4HGJ - chain A; structure by X-ray diffraction, 1.90 A resolution.

[Chain A]
Molecule: Bifunctional P-450/NADPH-P450 reductase
From: Bacillus megaterium
Notes: EC 1.14.14.1, 1.6.2.4; fragment: Heme-binding domain
UniProtKB: P14779 (CPXB_BACME); residues 1-455 here correspond to UniProt positions 2-456 (UniProt number = residue number + 1)
Amino-acid sequence (455 residues; each row starts with the number of its first residue):
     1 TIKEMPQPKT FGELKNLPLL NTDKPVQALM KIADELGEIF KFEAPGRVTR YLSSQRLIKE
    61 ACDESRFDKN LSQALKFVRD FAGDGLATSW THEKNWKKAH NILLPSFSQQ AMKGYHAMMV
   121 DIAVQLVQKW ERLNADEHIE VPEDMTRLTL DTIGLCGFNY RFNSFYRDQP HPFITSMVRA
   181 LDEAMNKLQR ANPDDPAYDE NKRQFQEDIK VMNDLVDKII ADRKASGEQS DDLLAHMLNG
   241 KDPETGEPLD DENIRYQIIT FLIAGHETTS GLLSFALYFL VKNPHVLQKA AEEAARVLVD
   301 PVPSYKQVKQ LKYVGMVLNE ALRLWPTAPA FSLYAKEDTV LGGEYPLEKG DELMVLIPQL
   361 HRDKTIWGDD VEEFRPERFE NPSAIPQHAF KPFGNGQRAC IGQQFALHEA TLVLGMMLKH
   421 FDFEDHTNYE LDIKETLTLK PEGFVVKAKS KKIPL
Unresolved in the structure: 1-2, 191-195
Sequence notes: engineered mutation A87 (Phe88 in P14779), A235 (Thr236 in P14779)
Metal / ion sites: heme Fe near C400 (its only coordinating residue here)
Residues lining bound ligands: heme (HEM): K69, L75, L86, A87, W96, H100, F107, I153, T260, F261, A264, G265, T268, T269, L272, L322, T327, A328, F331, P392, F393, G394, Q397, R398, A399, C400, I401, G402, F405, A406
Swiss-Prot annotation at these positions:
  - binding site ((9Z)-hexadecenoate): Y51
  - binding site (heme): C400
  - site: T268 (Important for catalytic activity)

[In short]
Chain A binds heme. From UniProt: (9Z)-hexadecenoate-binding residue Y51 and heme-binding residue C400.
Chain A is Bifunctional P-450/NADPH-P450 reductase (Bacillus megaterium); the structure, Crystal structure of
P450 BM3 5F5 heme domain variant, was determined by X-ray diffraction (same publication as 4HGF, 4HGG, 4HGH
and 4HGI).
